PDB entry 6MHV | electron microscopy, 3.50 A resolution | chains B and A of the 4 polymer chains in the assembly

Chain B (and A):
Name: Transient receptor potential cation channel subfamily V member 3
Organism: Homo sapiens
Notes: engineered mutation(s): T96A; chain A of this document is another copy of the same molecule, construct and numbering; everything in this record applies to it too
Reference sequence: Q8NET8 (TRPV3_HUMAN); numbering as in UniProt (aligned over 2-790)
Chain sequence (826 residues; each row starts with the number of its first residue; numbering starts at 0):
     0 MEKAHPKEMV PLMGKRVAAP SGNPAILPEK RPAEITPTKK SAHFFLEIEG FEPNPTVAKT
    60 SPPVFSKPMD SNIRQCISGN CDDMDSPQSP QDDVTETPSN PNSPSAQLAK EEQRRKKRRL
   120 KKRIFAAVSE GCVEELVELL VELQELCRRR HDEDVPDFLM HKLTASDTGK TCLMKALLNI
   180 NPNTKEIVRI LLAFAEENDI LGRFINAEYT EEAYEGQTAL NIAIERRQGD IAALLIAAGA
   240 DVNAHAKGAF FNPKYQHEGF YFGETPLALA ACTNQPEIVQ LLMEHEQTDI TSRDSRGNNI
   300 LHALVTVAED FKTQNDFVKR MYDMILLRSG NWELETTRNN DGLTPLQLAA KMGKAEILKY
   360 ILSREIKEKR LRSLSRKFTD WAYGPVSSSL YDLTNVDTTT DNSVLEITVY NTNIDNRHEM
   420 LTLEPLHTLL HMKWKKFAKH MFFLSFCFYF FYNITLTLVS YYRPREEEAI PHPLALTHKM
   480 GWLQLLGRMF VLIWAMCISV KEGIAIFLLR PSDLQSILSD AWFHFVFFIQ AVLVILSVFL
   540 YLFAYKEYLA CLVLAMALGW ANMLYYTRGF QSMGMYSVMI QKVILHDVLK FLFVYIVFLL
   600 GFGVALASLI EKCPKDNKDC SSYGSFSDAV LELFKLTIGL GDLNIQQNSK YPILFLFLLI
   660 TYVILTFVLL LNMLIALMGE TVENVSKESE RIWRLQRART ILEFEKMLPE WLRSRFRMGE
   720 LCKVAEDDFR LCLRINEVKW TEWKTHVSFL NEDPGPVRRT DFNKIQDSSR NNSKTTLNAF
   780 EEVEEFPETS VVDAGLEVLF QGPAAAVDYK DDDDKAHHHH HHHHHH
Not modelled in the structure: 0-117, 463-479, 509-517, 757-825
Differences from the reference sequence: expression tag (0-1, 791-825)
Swiss-Prot annotation at these positions:
  - binding site (Na(+)): Gly638
What the authors report for this chain:
  - mutagenesis - T96A: increased stability

Interface between chain B and chain A:
Contacting residue pairs - 75 pairs, chain B then chain A:
  Lys169(B) - Glu751(A)  salt bridge
  Lys169(B) - Asp752(A)  salt bridge
  Lys174(B) - Glu751(A)  salt bridge
  Leu177(B) - Phe748(A)
  Leu177(B) - Glu751(A)
  Asn178(B) - Phe748(A)
  Asn178(B) - Glu751(A)
  Tyr213(B) - Asp752(A)  hydrogen bond (side chain-backbone)
  Tyr213(B) - Pro753(A)  hydrogen bond (side chain-backbone)
  Tyr213(B) - Gly754(A)  hydrogen bond (side chain-backbone)
  Gln216(B) - Tyr382(A)
  Asn220(B) - Tyr382(A)
  Glu224(B) - Tyr382(A)
  Arg225(B) - Thr744(A)
  Arg225(B) - His745(A)  hydrogen bond (side chain-backbone)
  Arg225(B) - Phe748(A)
  Arg226(B) - Trp742(A)
  Phe249(B) - Tyr382(A)  hydrophobic
  Phe249(B) - Pro753(A)
  Phe250(B) - Tyr382(A)
  His256(B) - Asn735(A)
  Glu257(B) - Pro755(A)
  Gly258(B) - Val385(A)
  Phe259(B) - Pro384(A)  hydrophobic
  Phe259(B) - Trp739(A)  hydrophobic
  Cys271(B) - Trp739(A)
  Thr272(B) - Trp742(A)
  Val306(B) - Trp739(A)  hydrophobic
  Thr312(B) - Trp739(A)
  Thr312(B) - Thr740(A)
  Gln313(B) - Trp739(A)
  Phe316(B) - Trp739(A)  hydrophobic
  Lys589(B) - Ser571(A)
  Lys589(B) - Met572(A)
  Phe590(B) - Tyr575(A)
  Val596(B) - Trp559(A)  hydrophobic
  Gly600(B) - Trp559(A)
  Phe601(B) - Ala556(A)  hydrophobic
  Val603(B) - Met555(A)  hydrophobic
  Ala604(B) - Val552(A)  hydrophobic
  Ala604(B) - Met555(A)  hydrophobic
  Ser607(B) - Ser459(A)
  Ser607(B) - Leu548(A)
  Ser607(B) - Val552(A)
  Leu608(B) - Val552(A)  hydrophobic
  Phe625(B) - Tyr460(A)  hydrophobic
  Leu635(B) - Leu639(A)  hydrophobic
  Gly638(B) - Gly638(A)
  Gly638(B) - Leu639(A)
  Gly640(B) - Leu639(A)
  Leu642(B) - Lys634(A)  hydrogen bond (backbone-side chain)
  Leu642(B) - Leu639(A)  hydrophobic
  Asn643(B) - Lys634(A)
  Tyr650(B) - Lys545(A)  hydrogen bond (side chain-backbone)
  Tyr650(B) - Glu546(A)  hydrogen bond (side chain-backbone)
  Leu653(B) - Ala549(A)  hydrophobic
  Phe666(B) - Leu669(A)  hydrophobic
  Val667(B) - Ile583(A)  hydrophobic
  Val667(B) - Val587(A)  hydrophobic
  Leu668(B) - Tyr575(A)
  Leu668(B) - Ile579(A)  hydrophobic
  Leu670(B) - Val587(A)  hydrophobic
  Leu670(B) - Met672(A)  hydrophobic
  Leu670(B) - Leu676(A)  hydrophobic
  Asn671(B) - Tyr575(A)  hydrogen bond (side chain-backbone)
  Asn671(B) - Met578(A)
  Asn671(B) - Ile579(A)
  Met672(B) - Tyr575(A)
  Leu673(B) - Leu673(A)  hydrophobic
  Ile674(B) - Met578(A)  hydrophobic
  Ile674(B) - Val582(A)  hydrophobic
  Ile674(B) - Leu676(A)  hydrophobic
  Ile674(B) - Thr680(A)
  Ala675(B) - Met578(A)
  Met677(B) - Met677(A)  hydrophobic
Other interface residues (no listed pair), chain B (62 interface residues in all): Ile179, Gln227, Phe261, Leu268, Asn273, Val593, Ala606, Leu639, Ile644, Leu655, Leu657, Ile659, Val662
Other interface residues (no listed pair), chain A (51 interface residues in all): Trp380, Ala381, Thr456, Leu630, Phe633, Ile637, Val684, Lys743, Val746

In short:
The interface between chain B and chain A involves 62 residues on one side and 51 on the other; the contacts
include 8 hydrogen bonds and 3 salt bridges. Polar pairs include Lys169(B)-Glu751(A), Lys169(B)-Asp752(A) and
Lys174(B)-Glu751(A). From UniProt: Na+-binding residue Gly638(B) on chain B. The paper reports that T96A of
chain B increases stability.
Chain B and chain A are both Transient receptor potential cation channel subfamily V member 3 (Homo sapiens);
the structure, Structure of human TRPV3 in the presence of 2-APB in C4 symmetry, was determined by electron
microscopy, deposited together with 6MHO, 6MHS, 6MHW and 6MHX.
